Entry 7A6S (X-ray diffraction, 1.75 A resolution); this record covers chains A and B.

== Chain A (and B) ==
Molecule: Deoxyhypusine synthase
Organism: Homo sapiens
Notes: EC 2.5.1.46; chain B of this document is another copy of the same molecule, construct and numbering; everything in this record applies to it too
UniProt: P49366 (DHYS_HUMAN); numbering as in UniProt (aligned over 1-369)
Sequence (369 residues; numbered 1 to 369; the number before each row is that of its first residue):
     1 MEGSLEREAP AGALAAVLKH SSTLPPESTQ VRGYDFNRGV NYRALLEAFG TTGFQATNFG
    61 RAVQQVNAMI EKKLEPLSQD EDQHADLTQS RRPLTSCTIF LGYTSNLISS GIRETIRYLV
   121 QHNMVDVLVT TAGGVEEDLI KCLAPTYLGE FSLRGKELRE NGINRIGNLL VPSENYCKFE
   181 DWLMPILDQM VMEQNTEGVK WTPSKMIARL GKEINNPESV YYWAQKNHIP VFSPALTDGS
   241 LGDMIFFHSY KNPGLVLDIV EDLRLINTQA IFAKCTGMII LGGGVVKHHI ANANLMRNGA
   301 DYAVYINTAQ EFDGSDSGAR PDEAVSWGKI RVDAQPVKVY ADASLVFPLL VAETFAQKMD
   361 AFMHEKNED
Disordered / not traced: 1-27, 81, 364-369 (chain B: 1-27, 364-369)
Modified positions: Cys177 (S-mercaptocysteine; CSS)
Sequence notes: engineered mutation Ser173 (Asn in P49366)
Swiss-Prot annotation at these positions:
  - active site: Lys329 (Nucleophile)
  - binding site (NAD(+)): Ser105 to Ser109, Thr131 to Gly133, Glu137, Asp238, Gly283, Thr308, Ala309, Asp342, Ala343
  - binding site (spermidine): Glu136, Glu137, Asp243, His288, Gly314 to Asp316, Glu323 to Lys329
  - modified residue: Ser78 (Phosphoserine)
  - natural variant: Ser173 (N173S: In NEDSSWI; this construct carries the variant), Tyr305 to Ile306 (deletion: In NEDSSWI)
  - mutagenesis: Asn106 (N106A: Strongly reduced NAD and spermidine binding. Reduced activity), Ser109 (S109A: Strongly reduced spermidine binding. Reduced activity), Glu137 (E137A: Strongly reduced NAD binding. Strongly reduced formation of covalent intermediate), Asp238 (D238A: Strongly reduced NAD binding. Strongly reduced formation of covalent intermediate), Asp243 (D243A: Reduces spermidine binding by 98%. Strongly reduced formation of covalent intermediate), Lys287 (K287A: Reduces covalent intermediate formation and deoxyhypusine synthesis by 99.5%. Retains low spermidine cleavage activity), His288 (H288A: Reduces spermidine binding by 98%. Strongly reduced NAD binding. Strongly reduced formation of covalent intermediate), Tyr305 (Y305A: Strongly reduced NAD binding. No effect on enzyme activity), Asp313 (D313A: Strongly reduced NAD binding), Asp316 (D316A: Reduces spermidine binding by 98%. Loss of covalent intermediate formation and deoxyhypusine synthesis), Ser317 (S317A: Strongly reduced NAD binding. No effect on enzyme activity), Glu323 (E323A: Reduces spermidine binding by 98%. Strongly reduced formation of covalent intermediate), 3 further mutagenesis entries in UniProt
From the paper describing this entry:
  - mutagenesis - I271A: decreased stability
  - mutagenesis - E137A, Y176A, D243A, H288A, L295A, W327A: abolished catalytic activity (hypusination activity)
  - catalytic residues: Trp327 (proposed by the authors, not directly observed)
  - disease-associated variants - N173S: unchanged stability
  - disease-associated variants - N173S: decreased catalytic activity (hypusination reaction)
  - mutagenesis - N173S: decreased catalytic activity on deoxyhypusine

== Interface between chain A and chain B ==
Pairs across the interface (129):
  Asn106(A) - Asp313(B)  hydrogen bond (side chain-backbone)
  Asn106(A) - Gly314(B)
  Asn106(A) - Ser315(B)
  Phe151(A) - Glu311(B)
  Phe151(A) - Phe312(B)
  Phe151(A) - Arg320(B)  hydrogen bond (backbone-side chain)
  Leu153(A) - Asp322(B)
  Arg154(A) - Arg320(B)
  Arg154(A) - Asp322(B)  salt bridge
  Gly155(A) - Asp322(B)  hydrogen bond (backbone-side chain)
  Gly155(A) - Val325(B)
  Gly155(A) - Ser326(B)
  Lys156(A) - Val325(B)
  Lys156(A) - Val332(B)
  Arg159(A) - Asn298(B)
  Arg159(A) - Val325(B)
  Arg159(A) - Ser326(B)
  Arg159(A) - Trp327(B)  hydrogen bond (side chain-backbone)
  Arg159(A) - Gly328(B)
  Ile163(A) - Ser326(B)
  Asn164(A) - Ser326(B)
  Asn164(A) - Trp327(B)
  Arg165(A) - Arg320(B)
  Arg165(A) - Glu323(B)  salt bridge
  Arg165(A) - Ser326(B)  hydrogen bond (backbone-side chain)
  Arg165(A) - Trp327(B)  hydrogen bond (backbone-side chain)
  Ile166(A) - Glu323(B)
  Ile166(A) - Trp327(B)  hydrophobic
  Gly167(A) - Glu323(B)  hydrogen bond (backbone-side chain)
  Val171(A) - Trp327(B)  hydrophobic
  Tyr176(A) - Trp327(B)
  Pro234(A) - Pro234(B)
  Pro234(A) - Ile259(B)
  Ala235(A) - Pro234(B)  hydrophobic
  Ala235(A) - Val285(B)  hydrophobic
  Thr237(A) - Ile259(B)
  Thr237(A) - Leu263(B)
  Asp238(A) - Val285(B)
  Asp238(A) - His288(B)  salt bridge
  Asp238(A) - His289(B)  salt bridge
  Gly239(A) - His288(B)
  Gly239(A) - Asn292(B)  hydrogen bond (backbone-side chain)
  Gly242(A) - Leu263(B)
  Asp243(A) - Asn292(B)  hydrogen bond
  Ile245(A) - Val260(B)  hydrophobic
  Phe246(A) - Leu263(B)  hydrophobic
  Phe246(A) - Arg264(B)
  Phe246(A) - Asn267(B)
  Phe246(A) - Ile271(B)  hydrophobic
  Phe246(A) - Met296(B)  hydrophobic
  Phe247(A) - Met296(B)  hydrophobic
  Ser249(A) - Arg264(B)  hydrogen bond
  Tyr250(A) - Arg264(B)
  Leu255(A) - Val260(B)
  Val256(A) - Asp258(B)
  Leu257(A) - Leu257(B)
  Leu257(A) - Asp258(B)  hydrogen bond (backbone-side chain)
  Leu257(A) - Ile259(B)  hydrogen bond (backbone-backbone)
  Leu257(A) - Val260(B)
  Asp258(A) - Val256(B)
  Asp258(A) - Leu257(B)  hydrogen bond (side chain-backbone)
  Ile259(A) - Pro234(B)
  Ile259(A) - Thr237(B)
  Ile259(A) - Leu257(B)  hydrogen bond (backbone-backbone)
  Ile259(A) - Ile259(B)  hydrophobic
  Val260(A) - Ile245(B)  hydrophobic
  Val260(A) - Leu255(B)
  Val260(A) - Leu257(B)  hydrophobic
  Leu263(A) - Thr237(B)
  Leu263(A) - Gly242(B)
  Leu263(A) - Phe246(B)  hydrophobic
  Arg264(A) - Phe246(B)
  Arg264(A) - Ser249(B)  hydrogen bond
  Arg264(A) - Tyr250(B)
  Asn267(A) - Phe246(B)
  Thr268(A) - Tyr250(B)
  Ile271(A) - Phe246(B)  hydrophobic
  Val285(A) - Ala235(B)  hydrophobic
  Val285(A) - Asp238(B)
  His288(A) - Asp238(B)  salt bridge
  His288(A) - Gly239(B)
  His289(A) - Asp238(B)  salt bridge
  Asn292(A) - Gly239(B)  hydrogen bond (side chain-backbone)
  Asn292(A) - Asp243(B)  hydrogen bond
  Met296(A) - Asp243(B)
  Met296(A) - Phe246(B)  hydrophobic
  Met296(A) - Phe247(B)  hydrophobic
  Asn298(A) - Arg159(B)
  Thr308(A) - Phe312(B)
  Thr308(A) - Asp313(B)  hydrogen bond
  Gln310(A) - Thr308(B)
  Gln310(A) - Gln310(B)
  Glu311(A) - Phe151(B)
  Phe312(A) - Phe151(B)
  Phe312(A) - Thr308(B)
  Phe312(A) - Asp342(B)
  Asp313(A) - Asn106(B)  hydrogen bond (backbone-side chain)
  Asp313(A) - Thr308(B)  hydrogen bond
  Asp313(A) - Asp342(B)
  Gly314(A) - Asn106(B)
  Ser315(A) - Asn106(B)
  Arg320(A) - Phe151(B)  hydrogen bond (side chain-backbone)
  Arg320(A) - Arg154(B)
  Arg320(A) - Arg165(B)
  Asp322(A) - Leu153(B)
  Asp322(A) - Arg154(B)  salt bridge
  Asp322(A) - Gly155(B)  hydrogen bond (side chain-backbone)
  Glu323(A) - Arg165(B)  salt bridge
  Glu323(A) - Ile166(B)
  Glu323(A) - Gly167(B)  hydrogen bond (side chain-backbone)
  Val325(A) - Gly155(B)
  Val325(A) - Lys156(B)
  Val325(A) - Arg159(B)
  Ser326(A) - Gly155(B)
  Ser326(A) - Leu158(B)
  Ser326(A) - Arg159(B)
  Ser326(A) - Ile163(B)
  Ser326(A) - Asn164(B)
  Ser326(A) - Arg165(B)  hydrogen bond (side chain-backbone)
  Trp327(A) - Arg159(B)  hydrogen bond (backbone-side chain)
  Trp327(A) - Asn164(B)
  Trp327(A) - Arg165(B)  hydrogen bond (side chain-backbone)
  Trp327(A) - Ile166(B)  hydrophobic
  Trp327(A) - Val171(B)  hydrophobic
  Trp327(A) - Tyr176(B)
  Gly328(A) - Arg159(B)
  Val332(A) - Lys156(B)
  Asp342(A) - Phe312(B)
  Asp342(A) - Asp313(B)
Other interface residues (no listed pair), chain A (65 interface residues in all): Ala132, Ser152, Leu158, Pro203, Leu236, Leu295
Other interface residues (no listed pair), chain B (65 interface residues in all): Ala132, Ser152, Pro203, Leu236, Ser240, Thr268

== Overview ==
Chain A and chain B each contribute 65 residues to their interface, with 26 hydrogen bonds and 8 salt bridges.
Among the polar pairs are Arg154(A)-Asp322(B), Arg165(A)-Glu323(B) and Asp238(A)-His288(B). The paper reports
the catalytic residue Trp327(A); E137A, Y176A and D243A of chain A, among others, abolish catalytic activity
(hypusination activity); 8 substitutions were tested in all.
Both chains are Deoxyhypusine synthase (Homo sapiens). Entry 7A6S (Crystal Structure of Asn173Ser variant of
Human Deoxyhypusine Synthase) was determined by X-ray diffraction (same publication as 8A0F, 8A0G and 7A6T).
